Entry 6VL0 (X-ray diffraction, 2.20 A resolution); this record covers chain A.

[Chain A]
Name: DabA
Source organism: Pseudo-nitzschia multiseries
UniProt: A0A386KZ50 (A0A386KZ50_9STRA); residues 46-482 here = UniProt positions 46-482
Chain sequence (441 residues; each row starts with the number of its first residue):
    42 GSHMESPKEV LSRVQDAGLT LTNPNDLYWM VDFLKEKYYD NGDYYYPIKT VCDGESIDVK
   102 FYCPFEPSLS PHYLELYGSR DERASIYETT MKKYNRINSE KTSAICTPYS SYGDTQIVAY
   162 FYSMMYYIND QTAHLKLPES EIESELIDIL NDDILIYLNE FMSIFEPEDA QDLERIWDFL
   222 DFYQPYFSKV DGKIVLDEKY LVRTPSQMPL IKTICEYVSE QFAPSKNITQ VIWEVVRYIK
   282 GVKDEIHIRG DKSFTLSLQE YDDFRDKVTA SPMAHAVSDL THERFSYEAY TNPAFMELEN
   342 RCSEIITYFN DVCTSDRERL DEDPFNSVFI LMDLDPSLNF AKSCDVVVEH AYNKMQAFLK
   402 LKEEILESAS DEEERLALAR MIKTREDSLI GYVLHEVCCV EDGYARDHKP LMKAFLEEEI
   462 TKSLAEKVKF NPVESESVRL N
Not modelled in the structure: 42-45, 475-482
Construct notes: expression tag (42-45)
UniProt features mapped onto this chain:
  - binding site (Mg(2+)): Asn351, Thr355, Glu359, Phe366
Bound ions: Mn2+: Asn351, Thr355, Glu359 (together with geranyl S-thiolodiphosphate); Mg2+: Glu359, Phe366 (together with geranyl S-thiolodiphosphate)
Ligand contacts: geranyl S-thiolodiphosphate (GST): Thr143, Cys147, Tyr163, Met166, Tyr167, Asn170, Lys177, Arg306, Thr310, Ser312, Ile347, Asn351, Thr355, Arg358, Glu359, Tyr433, Arg447
From the paper describing this entry:
  - mutagenesis - Y167A, R358A, E359A, E437A, R447A: abolished catalytic activity
  - mutagenesis - Y167L, H436A: decreased catalytic activity
  - mutagenesis - H436A: decreased binding to glutamic acid
  - mutagenesis - Y167F: unchanged catalytic activity
  - mutagenesis - T143M (250-fold): decreased catalytic activity on GPP
  - mutagenesis - T143M: increased catalytic activity
  - specificity-determining residues: Thr143

[Summary]
Chain A binds geranyl S-thiolodiphosphate. Asn351, Thr355 and Glu359 form the Mn2+ site. Glu359 and Phe366
form the Mg2+ site. From UniProt: 4 Mg2+-binding residues. The paper reports that Y167A, R358A and E359A,
among others, abolish catalytic activity; the specificity determinant Thr143; 9 substitutions were tested in
all.
Chain A is DabA (Pseudo-nitzschia multiseries); the structure, Crystal Structure of the N-prenyltransferase
DabA in Complex with GSPP and Mn2+, was determined by X-ray diffraction, deposited together with 6VKZ and
6VL1.
